Entry 4GMX (X-ray diffraction, 2.10 A resolution); this record covers chains B and C of the 3 polymer chains in the assembly.

Chain B:
Protein: Ran-specific GTPase-activating protein 1
Organism: Saccharomyces cerevisiae
UniProtKB: P41920 (YRB1_YEAST); residues 62-201 here = UniProt positions 62-201
Amino-acid sequence (141 residues; row label = number of the first residue in the row):
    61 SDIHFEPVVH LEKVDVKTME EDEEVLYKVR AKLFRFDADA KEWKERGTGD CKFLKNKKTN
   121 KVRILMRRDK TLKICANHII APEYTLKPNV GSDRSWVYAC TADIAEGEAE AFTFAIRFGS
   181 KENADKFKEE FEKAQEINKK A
Disordered / not traced: 61-77, 201
Construct notes: expression tag (61)

Chain C:
Protein: Exportin-1
Organism: Saccharomyces cerevisiae
UniProtKB: P30822 (XPO1_YEAST); residue numbers follow UniProt; this construct covers 1-1058
Amino-acid sequence (1060 residues; row label = number of the first residue in the row; numbers below 1 keep their minus sign (Gly-1 is residue -1)):
    -1 GAMEGILDFS NDLDIALLDQ VVSTFYQGSG VQQKQAQEIL TKFQDNPDAW QKADQILQFS
    59 TNPQSKFIAL SILDKLITRK WKLLPNDHRI GIRNFVVGMI ISMCQDDEVF KTQKNLINKS
   119 DLTLVQILKQ EWPQNWPEFI PELIGSSSSS VNVCENNMIV LKLLSEEVFD FSAEQMTQAK
   179 ALHLKNSMSK EFEQIFKLCF QVLEQGSSSS LIVATLESLL RYLHWIPYRY IYETNILELL
   239 STKFMTSPDT RAITLKCLTE VSNLKIPQDN DLIKRQTVLF FQNTLQQIAT SVMPVTADLK
   299 ATYANANGND QSFLQDLAMF LTTYLARNRA LLESDESLRE LLLNAHQYLI QLSKIEEREL
   359 FKTTLDYWHN LVADLFYEVQ RLPATEMSPL IQLSVGSQAI STGSGALNPE YMKRFPLKKH
   419 IYEEICSQLR LVIIENMVRP EEVLVVENDE GEIVREFVKE SDTIQLYKSE REVLVYLTHL
   479 NVIDTEEIMI SKLARQIDGS EWSWHNINTL SWAIGSISGT MSEDTEKRFV VTVIKDLLDL
   539 CVKKRGKDNK AVVASDIMYV VGQYPRFLKA HWNFLRTVIL KLFEFMHETH EGVQDMACDT
   599 FIKIVQKCKY HFVIQQPRES EPFIQTIIRD IQKTTADLQP QQVHTFYKAC GIIISEERSV
   659 AERNRLLSDL MQLPNMAWDT IVEQSTANPT LLLDSETVKI IANIIKTNVA VCTSMGADFY
   719 PQLGHIYYNM LQLYRAVSSM ISAQVAAEGL IATKTPKVRG LRTIKKEILK LVETYISKAR
   779 NLDDVVKVLV EPLLNAVLED YMNNVPDARD AEVLNCMTTV VEKVGHMIPQ GVILILQSVF
   839 ECTLDMINKD FTEYPEHRVE FYKLLKVINE KSFAAFLELP PAAFKLFVDA ICWAFKHNNR
   899 DVEVNGLQIA LDLVKNIERM GNVPFANEFH KNYFFIFVSE TFFVLTDSDH KSGFSKQALL
   959 LMKLISLVYD NKISVPLYQE AEVPQGTSNQ VYLSQYLANM LSNAFPHLTS EQIASFLSAL
  1019 TKQCKDLVVF KGTLRDFLVQ IKEVGGDPTD YLFAEDKENA
Disordered / not traced: 377-413, 688-689, 1053-1058
Covalently attached groups: kpt-185 (K85) linked to Cys539
Construct notes: expression tag (-1 to 0); engineered mutation Cys539 (Thr in P30822); conflict Cys1022 (Tyr in P30822)
Ligand contacts: kpt-185 (K85; propan-2-yl 3-{3-[3-methoxy-5-(trifluoromethyl)phenyl]-1H-1,2,4-triazol-1-yl}propanoate): Leu536, Lys548, Ala552, Ile555, Met556, Val559, Phe572, Thr575, Val576, Lys579, Leu580, Phe583, Glu586, Val591
What the authors report for this chain:
  - binding site for kpt-185: Leu536, Cys539, Lys548, Ile555, Met556, Val559, Phe572, Thr575, Val576, Lys579, Leu580, Phe583, Glu586

How chain B and chain C interact:
Residue-residue contacts - 8 pairs, chain B then chain C:
  Arg90(B) with Phe455(C)
  Val150(B) with Thr753(C); Pro754(C)
  Gly151(B) with Lys752(C); Pro754(C); Arg757(C), hydrogen bond (backbone-side chain)
  Ser152(B) with Pro754(C)
  Asp153(B) with Pro754(C)
Other interface residues (no listed pair), chain C (6 interface residues in all): Ile749

In short:
5 residues of chain B and 6 residues of chain C are in contact, with 1 hydrogen bond. The hydrogen-bonded pair
is Gly151(B)-Arg757(C). Covalently linked kpt-185: at Cys539(C). From the paper: a binding site for kpt-185 at
Leu536(C), Cys539(C) and Lys548(C) among others.
Chain B is Ran-specific GTPase-activating protein 1 and chain C is Exportin-1, both from Saccharomyces
cerevisiae; the structure, Crystal structure of KPT185 in complex with CRM1-Ran-RanBP1, was determined by
X-ray diffraction.
